6N7V - chains C and D of the 7 polymer chains in the assembly; structure by electron microscopy, 3.80 A resolution.

== Chain C (and D) ==
Molecule: DNA primase/helicase
Source organism: Enterobacteria phage T7
Notes: EC 2.7.7.-, 3.6.4.12; chain D of this document is another copy of the same molecule, construct and numbering; everything in this record applies to it too
UniProt: P03692 (PRIM_BPT7); numbering as in UniProt (aligned over 1-566)
Amino-acid sequence (566 residues; row label = number of the first residue in the row):
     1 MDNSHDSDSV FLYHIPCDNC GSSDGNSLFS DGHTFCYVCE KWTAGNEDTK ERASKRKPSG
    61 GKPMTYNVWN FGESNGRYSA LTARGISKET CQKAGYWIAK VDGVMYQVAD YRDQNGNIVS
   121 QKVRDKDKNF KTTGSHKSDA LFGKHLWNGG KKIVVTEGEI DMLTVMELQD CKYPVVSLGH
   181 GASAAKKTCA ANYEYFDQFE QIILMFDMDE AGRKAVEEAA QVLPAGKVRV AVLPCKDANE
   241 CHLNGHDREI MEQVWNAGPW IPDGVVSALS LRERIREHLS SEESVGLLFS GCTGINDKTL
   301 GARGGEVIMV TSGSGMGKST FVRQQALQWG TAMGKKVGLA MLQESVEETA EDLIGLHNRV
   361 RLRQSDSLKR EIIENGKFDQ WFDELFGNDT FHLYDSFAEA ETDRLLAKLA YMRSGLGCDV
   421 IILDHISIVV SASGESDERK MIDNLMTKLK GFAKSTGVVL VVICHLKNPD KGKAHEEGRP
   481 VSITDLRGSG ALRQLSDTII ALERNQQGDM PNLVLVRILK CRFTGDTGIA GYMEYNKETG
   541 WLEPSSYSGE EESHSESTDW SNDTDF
Disordered / not traced: 1-262, 282-283, 397-400, 507-509, 548-566 (chain D: 1-262, 281-284, 397-401, 432-438, 550-566)
Sequence notes: engineered mutation Gln343 (Glu in P03692)
Ion coordination: Mg2+: Ser319, Gln343 (together with dTTP)
Small-molecule neighbours:
  - dTTP (TTP), molecule 1: Ser314, Gly315, Met316, Gly317, Lys318, Ser319, Thr320, Arg323, Gln343, Arg361, His465, Arg504, Pro511, Asn512, Tyr535, Lys537
  - dTTP (TTP), molecule 2: Gln494, Lys520, Cys521, Arg522, Phe523, Thr524, Gly525
Swiss-Prot annotation at these positions:
  - zinc finger: Cys17 to Cys39 (C4-like)
  - region: Glu550 to Phe566 (Binding to viral DNA polymerase)
  - binding site (Zn(2+)): Cys17, Cys20, Cys36, Cys39
  - binding site (Mg(2+)): Glu157, Asp207, Asp237
  - binding site (ATP): Ser312 to Ser319
  - site (dTTP/dATP binding): Arg361, His465, Arg504, Arg522, Tyr535
What the authors report for this chain:
  - mutagenesis - E343Q: abolished catalytic activity (citing earlier work)
  - specificity-determining residues: His33 (citing earlier work)

== How chain C and chain D interact ==
Pairs across the interface (58; chain C residue first):
  Asp263(C) - Lys408(D)
  Gly264(C) - Leu393(D)
  Gly264(C) - Tyr394(D)
  Gly264(C) - Asp395(D)  hydrogen bond (backbone-backbone)
  Gly264(C) - Lys408(D)
  Val265(C) - Leu393(D)
  Val265(C) - Tyr411(D)  hydrophobic
  Val265(C) - Met412(D)  hydrophobic
  Val266(C) - His392(D)
  Val266(C) - Leu393(D)  hydrogen bond (backbone-backbone)
  Ser267(C) - Asp389(D)
  Ala268(C) - Phe382(D)
  Ala268(C) - Phe386(D)
  Ala268(C) - Phe391(D)  hydrogen bond (backbone-backbone)
  Leu269(C) - Phe382(D)
  Leu269(C) - Phe386(D)
  Leu271(C) - Leu393(D)  hydrophobic
  Arg272(C) - Asp379(D)  salt bridge
  Arg272(C) - Phe382(D)
  Ile275(C) - Ala350(D)  hydrophobic
  Ile275(C) - Glu351(D)
  Ile275(C) - Phe378(D)  hydrophobic
  Ile275(C) - Phe382(D)  hydrophobic
  Arg276(C) - Ile373(D)
  Arg276(C) - Phe378(D)
  Arg276(C) - Asp379(D)  salt bridge
  His278(C) - Glu347(D)
  His278(C) - Glu348(D)
  His278(C) - Glu351(D)  salt bridge
  Leu279(C) - Glu351(D)  hydrogen bond (backbone-side chain)
  Leu279(C) - Lys369(D)
  Leu279(C) - Ile373(D)  hydrophobic
  Leu279(C) - Phe378(D)  hydrophobic
  Ser280(C) - Ile373(D)
  Val285(C) - Asp366(D)
  Arg439(C) - Arg487(D)
  Thr447(C) - Ile428(D)
  Ser482(C) - Glu477(D)  hydrogen bond
  Ile483(C) - Glu476(D)
  Thr484(C) - Asn468(D)  hydrogen bond
  Arg493(C) - Ser314(D)  hydrogen bond (backbone-side chain)
  Arg493(C) - Asn468(D)
  Gln494(C) - Ser314(D)
  Gln494(C) - His465(D)
  Gln494(C) - Leu466(D)  hydrogen bond (side chain-backbone)
  Gln494(C) - Arg487(D)
  Arg517(C) - Gln507(D)
  Ile518(C) - Gln507(D)
  Leu519(C) - Gln506(D)  hydrogen bond (backbone-side chain)
  Lys520(C) - Ser314(D)
  Lys520(C) - Gly315(D)
  Arg522(C) - Gln343(D)
  Phe523(C) - Arg363(D)
  Phe523(C) - Gln364(D)  hydrogen bond (backbone-side chain)
  Gly525(C) - Lys537(D)
  Thr527(C) - Gln506(D)  hydrogen bond
  Thr527(C) - Gln507(D)  hydrogen bond
  Gly528(C) - Gln507(D)
Other interface residues (no listed pair), chain C (36 interface residues in all): Arg274, Lys454, Lys467, Leu495, Asp526
Other interface residues (no listed pair), chain D (39 interface residues in all): Val346, Lys467, Pro469, Ala474

== Summary ==
36 residues of chain C face 39 of chain D across their interface; the contacts include 12 hydrogen bonds and 3
salt bridges. Polar contacts include Arg272(C)-Asp379(D), Arg276(C)-Asp379(D) and His278(C)-Glu351(D). Bound
to chain C: dTTP. From the paper: E343Q of chain C abolishes catalytic activity; the specificity determinant
His33(C).
Chain C and chain D are both DNA primase/helicase (Enterobacteria phage T7); the structure, Structure of
bacteriophage T7 gp4 (helicase-primase, E343Q mutant) in complex with ssDNA, dTTP, AC dinucleotide, and ...,
was determined by electron microscopy together with 6N7I, 6N7N, 6N7S, 6N7T, 6N7W, 6N9U and 3 further entries
from the same study.
